PDB entry 2BMJ | X-ray diffraction, 2.10 A resolution | chain A

Chain A:
Protein: Centaurin gamma 1
Organism: Homo sapiens
Notes: fragment: gtpase like domain, residues 66-241
UniProtKB: Q99490 (CENG1_HUMAN); numbering as in UniProt (aligned over 64-241)
Chain sequence (178 residues; row label = number of the first residue in the row):
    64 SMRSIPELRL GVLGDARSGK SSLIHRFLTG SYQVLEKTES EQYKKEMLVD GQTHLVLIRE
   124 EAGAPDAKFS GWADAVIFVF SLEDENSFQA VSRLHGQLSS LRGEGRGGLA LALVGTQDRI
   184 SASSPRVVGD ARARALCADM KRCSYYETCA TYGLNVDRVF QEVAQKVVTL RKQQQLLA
Not modelled in the structure: 64, 167-168, 241
From the paper describing this entry:
  - conformationally variable residues (loop rearrangement, side-chain flip): T101, T179 to R182
  - mutagenesis - T101A (30-40-fold), T101P (30-40-fold): decreased catalytic activity
  - catalytic residues: T101
  - specificity-determining residues: D181 (proposed by the authors, not directly observed)

Overview:
From the paper: the catalytic residue T101; T101A and T101P reduce catalytic activity.
Chain A is Centaurin gamma 1 (Homo sapiens); the structure, GTPase like domain of Centaurin Gamma 1 (Human),
was determined by X-ray diffraction together with 2IWR from the same study.
